Entry 3OL3 (X-ray diffraction, 1.95 A resolution); this record covers chains A and B.

# Chain A (and B)
Molecule: Putative uncharacterized protein
Source organism: Mycobacterium smegmatis
Notes: chain B of this document is another copy of the same molecule, construct and numbering; everything in this record applies to it too
UniProtKB: A0QRC4 (A0QRC4_MYCS2); residues 1-103 here = UniProt positions 1-103
Sequence (107 residues; row label = number of the first residue in the row; numbers below 1 keep their minus sign (Gly-3 is residue -3)):
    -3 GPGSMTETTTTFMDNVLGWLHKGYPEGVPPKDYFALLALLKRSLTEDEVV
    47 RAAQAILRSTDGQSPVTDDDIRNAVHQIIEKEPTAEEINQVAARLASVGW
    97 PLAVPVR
Disordered / not traced: -3 to 4, 103 (chain B: -3 to 7, 100-103)
Construct notes: expression tag (-3 to 0)

# How chain A and chain B interact
Pairs across the interface (41):
  Met9(A) - Phe30(B)  hydrophobic
  Met9(A) - Leu33(B)  hydrophobic
  Met9(A) - Ala34(B)
  Val12(A) - Leu33(B)  hydrophobic
  Leu13(A) - Tyr29(B)  hydrophobic
  Leu13(A) - Phe30(B)
  Leu13(A) - Leu33(B)  hydrophobic
  Leu16(A) - Tyr29(B)  hydrophobic
  Leu16(A) - Leu33(B)  hydrophobic
  His17(A) - Pro26(B)
  His17(A) - Tyr29(B)
  Tyr20(A) - Tyr29(B)  hydrogen bond (backbone-side chain)
  Pro21(A) - Pro26(B)
  Glu22(A) - Pro26(B)
  Gly23(A) - Val24(B)
  Gly23(A) - Pro26(B)
  Gly23(A) - Tyr29(B)  hydrogen bond (backbone-side chain)
  Val24(A) - Gly23(B)
  Val24(A) - Val24(B)  hydrogen bond (backbone-backbone)
  Val24(A) - Tyr29(B)
  Pro26(A) - His17(B)
  Pro26(A) - Pro21(B)
  Pro26(A) - Glu22(B)
  Pro26(A) - Gly23(B)
  Tyr29(A) - Leu13(B)  hydrophobic
  Tyr29(A) - Leu16(B)  hydrophobic
  Tyr29(A) - His17(B)
  Tyr29(A) - Tyr20(B)  hydrogen bond (side chain-backbone)
  Tyr29(A) - Gly23(B)  hydrogen bond (side chain-backbone)
  Tyr29(A) - Val24(B)  hydrogen bond (side chain-backbone)
  Phe30(A) - Phe8(B)  hydrophobic
  Phe30(A) - Leu13(B)
  Leu33(A) - Phe8(B)
  Leu33(A) - Val12(B)
  Leu33(A) - Leu13(B)  hydrophobic
  Ala34(A) - Phe8(B)
  Leu36(A) - Leu33(B)  hydrophobic
  Leu36(A) - Leu36(B)  hydrophobic
  Lys37(A) - Phe8(B)
  Lys37(A) - Leu36(B)
  Lys37(A) - Glu82(B)  salt bridge
Other interface residues (no listed pair), chain A (19 interface residues in all): Pro25, Leu32
Other interface residues (no listed pair), chain B (18 interface residues in all): Leu32

# In short
The interface between chain A and chain B involves 19 residues on one side and 18 on the other; the contacts
include 6 hydrogen bonds and 1 salt bridge. Polar contacts include Lys37(A)-Glu82(B), Tyr20(A)-Tyr29(B) and
Gly23(A)-Tyr29(B).
Chain A and chain B are both Putative uncharacterized protein (Mycobacterium smegmatis); the structure,
Crystal structure of a putative uncharacterized protein from Mycobacterium smegamtis, an ortholog of Rv0543c,
iodide phased, was determined by X-ray diffraction.
